Entry 4WW5 (X-ray diffraction, 2.00 A resolution); this record covers chains A and B.

== Chain A ==
Protein: EKC/KEOPS complex subunit BUD32
Source organism: Saccharomyces cerevisiae
Notes: EC 3.6.-.-, 2.7.11.1
Reference sequence: P53323 (BUD32_YEAST); numbering as in UniProt (aligned over 1-261)
Sequence (261 residues; numbered 1 to 261; the number before each row is that of its first residue):
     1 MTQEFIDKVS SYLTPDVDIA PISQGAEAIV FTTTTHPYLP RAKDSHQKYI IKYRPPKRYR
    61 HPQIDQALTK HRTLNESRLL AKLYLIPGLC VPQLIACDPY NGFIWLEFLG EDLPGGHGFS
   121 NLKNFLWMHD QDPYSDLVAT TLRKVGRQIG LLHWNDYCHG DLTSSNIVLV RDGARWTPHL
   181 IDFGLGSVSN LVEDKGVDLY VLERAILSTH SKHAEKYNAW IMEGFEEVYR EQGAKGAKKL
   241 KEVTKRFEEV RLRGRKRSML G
Not modelled in the structure: 1-4, 25-27, 57-70, 258-261
Residues lining bound ligands: AMP-PNP (ANP; phosphoaminophosphonic acid-adenylate ester): Ser23, Val30, Ile50, Lys52, Arg54, Arg72, Glu76, Pro92, Leu106, Glu107, Phe108, Leu109, Phe119, Ser165, Ile181, Asp182, Phe183, Gly184
Curated features (UniProtKB/Swiss-Prot):
  - active site: Asp161 (Proton acceptor)
  - binding site (ATP): Ile22 to Val30, Lys43
  - modified residue (Phosphoserine): Ser187, Ser189
  - mutagenesis: Ser187 (S187A: Reduced kinase activity), Ser189 (S189A: Reduced kinase activity)
Reported in the primary citation:
  - binding site for AMP-PNP: Lys52, Asp182
  - post-translational modification sites: Ser187, Ser189 (citing earlier work)

== Chain B ==
Protein: EKC/KEOPS complex subunit CGI121
Source organism: Saccharomyces cerevisiae
Reference sequence: Q03705 (CG121_YEAST); numbering as in UniProt (aligned over 1-181)
Sequence (181 residues; row label = number of the first residue in the row):
     1 MVVSIIPQFP DIKVSLALFE QVKNAKEIRS KMSELSTSFA FIDPRLVCSG EQMYSAIYKT
    61 LIEVKYNKMR TRNLNSECVL CLSPTSNISD AFLKFGIKDD SSQLICLKFH TNTDDVDKEQ
   121 LRTIMTSIVK GQEIEFNDDN LSRFYDEALI RKIYKLSDDF KPQDVNGLSR ALVDAIQLRG
   181 V
Not modelled in the structure: 36-37, 180-181

== Chain A / chain B interface ==
Contacting residue pairs - 55 pairs, chain A then chain B:
  Tyr12(A) - Gln8(B)  hydrogen bond
  Tyr12(A) - Tyr66(B)
  Leu13(A) - Gln8(B)
  Thr14(A) - Pro7(B)
  Thr14(A) - Gln8(B)
  Asp16(A) - Pro7(B)
  Val17(A) - Pro7(B)  hydrophobic
  Thr35(A) - Pro7(B)
  His36(A) - Pro7(B)
  Pro37(A) - Ile6(B)
  Pro37(A) - Pro7(B)
  Pro37(A) - Tyr58(B)
  Tyr38(A) - Ile6(B)  hydrophobic
  Tyr38(A) - Glu51(B)
  Tyr38(A) - Tyr54(B)
  Tyr38(A) - Ser55(B)
  Tyr38(A) - Tyr58(B)  hydrophobic
  Tyr38(A) - Val173(B)
  Leu39(A) - Glu51(B)
  Leu39(A) - Tyr54(B)  hydrophobic
  Pro40(A) - Ser4(B)
  Pro40(A) - Tyr54(B)
  Ser77(A) - Leu178(B)
  Ala81(A) - Asp174(B)
  Ala81(A) - Leu178(B)  hydrophobic
  Tyr84(A) - Phe160(B)  hydrophobic
  Tyr84(A) - Gly167(B)  hydrogen bond (side chain-backbone)
  Tyr84(A) - Arg170(B)
  Tyr84(A) - Ala171(B)
  Tyr84(A) - Asp174(B)
  Leu85(A) - Phe160(B)  hydrophobic
  Leu85(A) - Ala171(B)  hydrophobic
  Pro87(A) - Asp159(B)
  Val91(A) - Arg170(B)  hydrogen bond (backbone-side chain)
  Pro92(A) - Arg170(B)
  Gln93(A) - Glu51(B)  hydrogen bond
  Gln93(A) - Arg170(B)
  Leu94(A) - Asp174(B)
  Ile95(A) - Val173(B)
  Ile95(A) - Gln177(B)
  Ala96(A) - Tyr58(B)  hydrophobic
  Ala96(A) - Gln177(B)
  Cys97(A) - Tyr58(B)
  Cys97(A) - Lys59(B)  hydrogen bond (backbone-side chain)
  Cys97(A) - Gln177(B)  hydrogen bond (backbone-side chain)
  Asp98(A) - Tyr58(B)
  Asp98(A) - Ile62(B)
  Asp98(A) - Tyr66(B)
  Tyr100(A) - Ile62(B)  hydrophobic
  Tyr100(A) - Glu63(B)  hydrogen bond
  Tyr100(A) - Tyr66(B)  hydrophobic
  Tyr100(A) - Asn67(B)  hydrogen bond
  Asn101(A) - Tyr66(B)
  Trp105(A) - Gln8(B)
  Trp105(A) - Tyr58(B)
Interface residues without a listed pair, chain A (30 interface residues in all): Arg78, Pro99, Glu107
Interface residues without a listed pair, chain B (24 interface residues in all): Gly50, Arg179
The authors on this interface:
  - interface residues, chain A: Thr35(A)
  - interface residues, chain B: Ser4(B)

== Summary ==
The interface between chain A and chain B involves 30 residues on one side and 24 on the other; the contacts
include 8 hydrogen bonds. Polar contacts include Tyr12(A)-Gln8(B), Tyr84(A)-Gly167(B) and Val91(A)-Arg170(B).
Chain A binds AMP-PNP. From the paper: a binding site for AMP-PNP at Lys52(A) and Asp182(A); interface
residues Thr35(A) and Ser4(B).
Chain A is EKC/KEOPS complex subunit BUD32 and chain B is EKC/KEOPS complex subunit CGI121, both from
Saccharomyces cerevisiae; the structure, Crystal structure of binary complex Bud32-Cgi121 in complex with
AMPP, was determined by X-ray diffraction together with 4WW7, 4WWA, 4WX8 and 4WXA from the same study.
